PDB entry 1FVU | X-ray diffraction, 1.80 A resolution | chains B and D of the 4 polymer chains in the assembly

# Chain B
Protein: Botrocetin beta chain
From: Bothrops jararaca
UniProtKB: P22030 (BOTB_BOTJA); residues 401-525 here correspond to UniProt positions 1-125 (UniProt number = residue number - 400)
Amino-acid sequence (125 residues; each row starts with the number of its first residue):
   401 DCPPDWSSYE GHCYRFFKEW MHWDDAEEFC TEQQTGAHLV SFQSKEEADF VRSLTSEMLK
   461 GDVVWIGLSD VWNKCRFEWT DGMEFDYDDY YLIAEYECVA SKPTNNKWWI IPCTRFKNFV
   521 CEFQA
Disordered / not traced: 488-491
Cystine bridges: Cys402-Cys413, Cys430-Cys521, Cys498-Cys513
Ion coordination: Mg2+: Ser441, Glu447, Glu522

# Chain D
Protein: Botrocetin beta chain
From: Bothrops jararaca
UniProtKB: P22030 (BOTB_BOTJA); residues 601-725 here correspond to UniProt positions 1-125 (UniProt number = residue number - 600)
Amino-acid sequence (125 residues; each row starts with the number of its first residue):
   601 DCPPDWSSYE GHCYRFFKEW MHWDDAEEFC TEQQTGAHLV SFQSKEEADF VRSLTSEMLK
   661 GDVVWIGLSD VWNKCRFEWT DGMEFDYDDY YLIAEYECVA SKPTNNKWWI IPCTRFKNFV
   721 CEFQA
Disordered / not traced: 688-691
Cystine bridges: Cys602-Cys613, Cys630-Cys721, Cys698-Cys713
Ion coordination: Mg2+: Ser641, Glu647, Glu722

# Chain B / chain D interface
Pairs across the interface (15):
  Trp420(B) - Leu692(D)
  His422(B) - Asp624(D)  salt bridge
  His422(B) - Tyr696(D)
  Glu495(B) - Arg715(D)  salt bridge
  Tyr496(B) - His622(D)
  Tyr496(B) - Thr714(D)
  Thr514(B) - Glu695(D)
  Thr514(B) - Tyr696(D)  hydrogen bond (backbone-backbone)
  Thr514(B) - Thr714(D)
  Arg515(B) - Glu695(D)  salt bridge
  Phe516(B) - Asp670(D)
  Phe516(B) - Asn673(D)
  Phe516(B) - Leu692(D)  hydrophobic
  Phe516(B) - Ala694(D)
  Phe516(B) - Tyr696(D)  hydrophobic
Interface residues without a listed pair, chain B (10 interface residues in all): Asp424, Leu492, Pro512
Interface residues without a listed pair, chain D (13 interface residues in all): Trp620, Pro712, Cys713

# Summary
10 residues of chain B face 13 of chain D across their interface, with 1 hydrogen bond and 3 salt bridges.
Among the polar pairs are His422(B)-Asp624(D), Glu495(B)-Arg715(D) and Arg515(B)-Glu695(D). Ser441(B),
Glu447(B) and Glu522(B) form the Mg2+ site.
Both chains are Botrocetin beta chain (Bothrops jararaca). Entry 1FVU (Crystal structure of botrocetin) was
determined by X-ray diffraction.
